PDB entry 8APW | X-ray diffraction, 1.80 A resolution | chain A

# Chain A
Protein: tRNA (guanine-N(1)-)-methyltransferase
Source organism: Haemophilus influenzae
Notes: EC 2.1.1.228
UniProt: A5UG04 (TRMD_HAEIG); numbering as in UniProt (aligned over 1-246)
Chain sequence (266 residues; row label = number of the first residue in the row; numbers below 1 keep their minus sign (Met-19 is residue -19)):
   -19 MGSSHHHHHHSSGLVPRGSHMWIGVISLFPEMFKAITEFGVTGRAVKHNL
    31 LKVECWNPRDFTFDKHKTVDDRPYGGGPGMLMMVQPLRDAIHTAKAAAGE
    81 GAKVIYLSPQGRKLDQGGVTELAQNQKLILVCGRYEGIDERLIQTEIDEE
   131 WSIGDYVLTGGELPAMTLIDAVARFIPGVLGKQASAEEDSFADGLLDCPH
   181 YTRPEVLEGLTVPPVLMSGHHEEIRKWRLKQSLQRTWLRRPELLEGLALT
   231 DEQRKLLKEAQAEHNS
Not modelled in the structure: -19 to -10, 162-166, 246
Sequence notes: initiating methionine (-19); expression tag (-18 to 0)
Residues lining bound ligands: NL1 (1-[2-oxidanylidene-2-(piperidin-4-ylamino)ethyl]pyrrolo[2,3-b]pyridine-5-carboxamide): Leu87, Ser88, Pro89, Gly113, Tyr115, Glu116, Trp131, Ser132, Ile133, Gly134, Tyr136, Val137, Leu138, Thr139, Gly140, Gly141, Pro144, Asp169, Asp177
UniProt features mapped onto this chain:
  - binding site (S-adenosyl-L-methionine): Gly113, Ile133 to Leu138

# Overview
Bound to chain A: compound NL1. From UniProt: 7 S-adenosyl-L-methionine-binding residues.
Chain A is tRNA (guanine-N(1)-)-methyltransferase (Haemophilus influenzae); the structure, Crystal Structure
of H. influenzae TrmD in complex with Compound 30, was determined by X-ray diffraction (same publication as
8APT, 8APU and 8APV).
